3PVT - chains A and C; structure by X-ray diffraction, 2.03 A resolution.

== Chain A ==
Molecule: Phenylacetic acid degradation protein paaA
From: Escherichia coli
Notes: EC 1.14.13.-
UniProt: P76077 (PAAA_ECOLI); residues 2-309 here = UniProt positions 2-309
Chain sequence (311 residues; each row starts with the number of its first residue; numbers below 1 keep their minus sign (Met-1 is residue -1)):
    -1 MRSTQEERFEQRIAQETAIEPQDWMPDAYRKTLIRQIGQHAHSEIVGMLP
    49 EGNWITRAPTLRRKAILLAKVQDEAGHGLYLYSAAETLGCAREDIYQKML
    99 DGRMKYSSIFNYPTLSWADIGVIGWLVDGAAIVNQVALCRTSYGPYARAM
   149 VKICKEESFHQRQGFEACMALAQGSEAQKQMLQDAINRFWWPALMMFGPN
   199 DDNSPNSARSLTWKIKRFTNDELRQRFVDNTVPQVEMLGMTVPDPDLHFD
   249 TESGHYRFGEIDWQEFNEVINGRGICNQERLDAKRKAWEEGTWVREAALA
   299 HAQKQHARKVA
Not modelled in the structure: 303-309
Differences from the reference sequence: expression tag (-1 to 1)
Ligand contacts: 3-hydroxybutanoyl-coenzyme A (3HC): Arg33, Gln34, Gln37, His38, Ser41, Glu42, Lys103, Tyr104, Ser105, Ser106, Phe108, Ala129, Asn132, Gln133, Leu136, Tyr144, Glu155, Met193, Met194, Phe195, Gly196, Pro197, Ser202, Pro203, Asn204, Ser205, Ser208, Lys214, Asn218, Phe264, Ile268
UniProt features mapped onto this chain:
  - binding site (substrate): Arg33, Gln37, Lys103 to Ser106, Asn132, Met193, Ser202 to Asn204, Lys214, Asn218
  - natural variant: Thr210 (T210A: In strain: W)

== Chain C ==
Molecule: Phenylacetic acid degradation protein paaC
From: Escherichia coli
Notes: EC 1.14.13.-
UniProt: P76079 (PAAC_ECOLI); residue numbers follow UniProt; this construct covers 2-248
Chain sequence (259 residues; each row starts with the number of its first residue; numbers below 1 keep their minus sign (Met-10 is residue -10)):
   -10 MGSSHHHHHHGSNQLTAYTLRLGDNCLVLSQRLGEWCGHAPELEIDLALA
    40 NIGLDLLGQARNFLSYAAELAGEGDEDTLAFTRDERQFSNLLLVEQPNGN
    90 FADTIARQYFIDAWHVALFTRLMESRDPQLAAISAKAIKEARYHLRFSRG
   140 WLERLGNGTDVSGQKMQQAINKLWRFTAELFDADEIDIALSEEGIAVDPR
   190 TLRAAWEAEVFAGINEATLNVPQEQAYRTGGKKGLHTEHLGPMLAEMQYL
   240 QRVLPGQQW
Not modelled in the structure: -10 to 0
Differences from the reference sequence: expression tag (-10 to 1)
UniProt features mapped onto this chain:
  - binding site (substrate): Gln76 to Asn79, Ile177 to Leu179
  - natural variant: Asn160 (N160D: In strain: W)

== Chain A / chain C interface ==
Contacting residue pairs - 81 pairs, chain A then chain C:
  Ile43(A) - Leu32(C)  hydrophobic
  Met46(A) - Cys26(C)
  Leu47(A) - Gly27(C)
  Gly50(A) - Cys26(C)
  Ile53(A) - Gly23(C)
  Ile53(A) - Cys26(C)  hydrophobic
  Thr54(A) - Gln20(C)  hydrogen bond (backbone-side chain)
  Thr54(A) - Glu24(C)
  Thr54(A) - Glu235(C)  hydrogen bond
  Thr54(A) - Met236(C)
  Arg55(A) - Glu235(C)
  Ala56(A) - Phe70(C)
  Pro57(A) - Phe70(C)
  Pro57(A) - Leu239(C)  hydrophobic
  Pro57(A) - Gln240(C)  hydrogen bond (backbone-side chain)
  Pro57(A) - Trp248(C)  hydrophobic
  Thr58(A) - Asp66(C)
  Thr58(A) - Phe70(C)
  Thr58(A) - Trp248(C)
  Leu59(A) - Leu16(C)  hydrophobic
  Leu59(A) - Leu46(C)
  Leu59(A) - Arg50(C)
  Leu59(A) - Glu65(C)
  Leu59(A) - Asp66(C)  hydrogen bond (backbone-side chain)
  Leu59(A) - Phe70(C)  hydrophobic
  Arg60(A) - Arg50(C)
  Arg61(A) - Trp248(C)  hydrogen bond (side chain-backbone)
  Lys62(A) - Gln20(C)  hydrogen bond
  Lys62(A) - Leu46(C)
  Ala63(A) - Leu43(C)
  Ala63(A) - Leu46(C)
  Ala63(A) - Arg50(C)
  Leu66(A) - Gly42(C)
  Leu66(A) - Leu43(C)  hydrophobic
  Leu66(A) - Leu46(C)  hydrophobic
  Ala67(A) - Leu43(C)  hydrophobic
  Val69(A) - Cys26(C)  hydrophobic
  Gln70(A) - Leu36(C)
  Gln70(A) - Asn40(C)  hydrogen bond
  Gln70(A) - Leu43(C)
  Ala73(A) - Leu32(C)
  Leu77(A) - Leu32(C)  hydrophobic
  Leu77(A) - Glu33(C)
  Leu77(A) - Leu36(C)  hydrophobic
  Arg90(A) - Leu32(C)
  Arg90(A) - Glu33(C)  salt bridge
  Trp115(A) - Leu239(C)  hydrophobic
  Trp115(A) - Trp248(C)
  Ala168(A) - Trp248(C)
  Leu169(A) - Trp248(C)  hydrophobic
  Ser173(A) - Gln246(C)
  Ala175(A) - Leu243(C)  hydrophobic
  Gln176(A) - Gln246(C)
  Gln176(A) - Gln247(C)  hydrogen bond (side chain-backbone)
  Gln176(A) - Trp248(C)
  Met179(A) - Leu243(C)  hydrophobic
  Lys282(A) - Gly27(C)  hydrogen bond (side chain-backbone)
  Ala285(A) - His28(C)
  Ala285(A) - Ala29(C)
  Gly289(A) - Pro30(C)
  Trp291(A) - Ala91(C)
  Trp291(A) - Leu144(C)  hydrophobic
  Trp291(A) - Ser151(C)
  Trp291(A) - Lys154(C)
  Val292(A) - Pro30(C)  hydrophobic
  Val292(A) - Phe90(C)  hydrophobic
  Val292(A) - Trp140(C)  hydrophobic
  Arg293(A) - Pro30(C)  hydrogen bond (side chain-backbone)
  Arg293(A) - Glu31(C)
  Glu294(A) - Thr148(C)
  Ala295(A) - Arg143(C)
  Ala295(A) - Leu144(C)  hydrophobic
  Ala295(A) - Gly147(C)
  Ala295(A) - Ser151(C)
  Ala296(A) - Trp140(C)  hydrophobic
  Ala298(A) - Gly147(C)
  His299(A) - Glu142(C)
  His299(A) - Arg143(C)
  His299(A) - Asn146(C)  hydrogen bond (side chain-backbone)
  Lys302(A) - Asn146(C)  hydrogen bond
  Lys302(A) - Gly147(C)  hydrogen bond (side chain-backbone)
Other interface residues (no listed pair), chain A (48 interface residues in all): Trp52, Gly74, Gly76, Tyr80, Ala165, Ala281, Trp286
Other interface residues (no listed pair), chain C (48 interface residues in all): Ser19, Ile34, Asp35, Ala39, Leu53, Ala69, Asn89, Val150

== In short ==
The chain A/chain C interface involves 48 residues from each chain; the contacts include 13 hydrogen bonds and
1 salt bridge. Among the polar pairs are Arg90(A)-Glu33(C), Thr54(A)-Gln20(C) and Thr54(A)-Glu235(C). Ligands
of chain A: 3-hydroxybutanoyl-coenzyme A.
Chain A is Phenylacetic acid degradation protein paaA and chain C is Phenylacetic acid degradation protein
paaC, both from Escherichia coli; the structure, The Phenylacetyl-CoA monooxygenase PaaAC subcomplex with
3-hydroxybutanoyl-CoA, was determined by X-ray diffraction, deposited together with 3PVR, 3PVY, 3PW1, 3PW8 and
3PWQ.
